PDB entry 9E7E | X-ray diffraction, 2.75 A resolution | chains H and L of the 3 polymer chains in the assembly

Chain H:
Name: BL3-6 Fab heavy chain
Organism: Homo sapiens
Notes: antibody fragment or engineered binder
Sequence (233 residues; each row starts with the number of its first residue):
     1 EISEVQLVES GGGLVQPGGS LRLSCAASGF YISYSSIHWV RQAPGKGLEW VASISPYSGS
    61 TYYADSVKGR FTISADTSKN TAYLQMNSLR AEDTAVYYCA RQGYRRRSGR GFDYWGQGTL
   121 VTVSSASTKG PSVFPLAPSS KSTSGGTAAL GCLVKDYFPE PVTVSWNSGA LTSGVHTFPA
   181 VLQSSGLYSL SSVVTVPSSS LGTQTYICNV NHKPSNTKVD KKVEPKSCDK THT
Not modelled in the structure: 1-2, 229-233
Cystine bridges: Cys25-Cys99, Cys152-Cys208

Chain L:
Name: BL3-6 Fab light chain
Organism: Homo sapiens
Notes: antibody fragment or engineered binder
Sequence (215 residues; each row starts with the number of its first residue):
     1 SDIQMTQSPS SLSASVGDRV TITCRASQSV SSAVAWYQQK PGKAPKLLIY SASSLYSGVP
    61 SRFSGSRSGT DFTLTISSLQ PEDFATYYCQ QSYSFPSTFG QGTKVEIKRT VAAPSVFIFP
   121 PSDEQLKSGT ASVVCLLNNF YPREAKVQWK VDNALQSGNS QESVTEQDSK DSTYSLSSTL
   181 TLSKADYEKH KVYACEVTHQ GLSSPVTKSF NRGEC
Cystine bridges: Cys24-Cys89, Cys135-Cys195

Interface between chain H and chain L:
Residue-residue contacts (69; chain H residue first):
  Val40(H) - Phe99(L)  hydrophobic
  Gln42(H) - Gln39(L)  hydrogen bond
  Gln42(H) - Tyr88(L)  hydrogen bond
  Gly47(H) - Tyr88(L)
  Leu48(H) - Gln39(L)
  Leu48(H) - Pro45(L)  hydrophobic
  Leu48(H) - Tyr88(L)
  Leu48(H) - Phe99(L)
  Trp50(H) - Phe95(L)  hydrophobic
  Trp50(H) - Pro96(L)  hydrophobic
  Trp50(H) - Ser97(L)
  Trp50(H) - Phe99(L)
  Ser53(H) - Phe95(L)
  Tyr62(H) - Phe95(L)  hydrophobic
  Tyr98(H) - Lys43(L)
  Tyr98(H) - Ala44(L)  hydrophobic
  Arg107(H) - Tyr50(L)  hydrogen bond (backbone-side chain)
  Ser108(H) - Tyr50(L)
  Ser108(H) - Tyr56(L)
  Gly109(H) - Tyr50(L)
  Gly109(H) - Ser51(L)
  Arg110(H) - Ala33(L)
  Arg110(H) - Ser92(L)  hydrogen bond (side chain-backbone)
  Gly111(H) - Tyr37(L)
  Phe112(H) - Tyr37(L)  hydrogen bond (backbone-side chain)
  Phe112(H) - Leu47(L)
  Phe112(H) - Gln90(L)
  Asp113(H) - Leu47(L)
  Asp113(H) - Tyr56(L)
  Trp115(H) - Tyr37(L)  hydrophobic
  Trp115(H) - Ala44(L)  hydrophobic
  Trp115(H) - Pro45(L)
  Gly116(H) - Ala44(L)
  Val133(H) - Glu124(L)
  Phe134(H) - Ser122(L)
  Phe134(H) - Glu124(L)
  Phe134(H) - Gln125(L)
  Pro135(H) - Ser122(L)
  Leu136(H) - Phe119(L)
  Leu136(H) - Val134(L)  hydrophobic
  Ala137(H) - Phe119(L)
  Ser140(H) - Glu214(L)
  Lys141(H) - Glu214(L)
  Ala149(H) - Phe117(L)  hydrophobic
  Ala149(H) - Phe119(L)
  Leu150(H) - Phe119(L)  hydrophobic
  Leu153(H) - Ser132(L)
  Lys155(H) - Thr130(L)
  His176(H) - Asn138(L)
  His176(H) - Asn139(L)  hydrogen bond
  His176(H) - Ser175(L)  hydrogen bond
  Phe178(H) - Leu136(L)  hydrophobic
  Phe178(H) - Ser163(L)
  Phe178(H) - Thr165(L)
  Phe178(H) - Ser175(L)
  Phe178(H) - Leu176(L)
  Phe178(H) - Ser177(L)
  Pro179(H) - Ser163(L)  hydrogen bond (backbone-side chain)
  Pro179(H) - Val164(L)
  Val181(H) - Gln161(L)
  Val181(H) - Glu162(L)
  Val181(H) - Ser163(L)
  Leu182(H) - Gln161(L)  hydrogen bond (backbone-side chain)
  Gln183(H) - Gln161(L)
  Thr195(H) - Asn138(L)
  Lys221(H) - Glu124(L)  salt bridge
  Lys226(H) - Cys215(L)
  Ser227(H) - Cys215(L)
  Cys228(H) - Cys215(L)  hydrogen bond (backbone-backbone)
Other interface residues (no listed pair), chain H (51 interface residues in all): Lys46, Glu49, Tyr63, Asp65, Tyr114, Pro138, Ser142, Ala148, Thr177, Ser184, Ser191, Val193
Other interface residues (no listed pair), chain L (44 interface residues in all): Asp2, Ala35, Tyr93, Gln101, Asp168, Lys208

Summary:
51 residues of chain H and 44 residues of chain L are in contact; the contacts include 10 hydrogen bonds and 1
salt bridge. Among the polar pairs are Lys221(H)-Glu124(L), Gln42(H)-Gln39(L) and Gln42(H)-Tyr88(L).
Chain H is BL3-6 Fab heavy chain and chain L is BL3-6 Fab light chain, both from Homo sapiens; the structure,
Crystal structure of HIV-1 RRE SLII A31CG39C mutant in complex with Fab BL3-6, was determined by X-ray
diffraction.
